Entry 6C4H (electron microscopy, 3.10 A resolution); this record covers chains A and C of the 7 polymer chains in the assembly.

[Chain A]
Molecule: 23S rRNA
Source organism: Escherichia coli
Sequence (2904 nucleotides; row label = number of the first residue in the row):
     1 GGUUAAGCGACUAAGCGUACACGGUGGAUGCCCUGGCAGUCAGAGGCGAU
    51 GAAGGACGUGCUAAUCUGCGAUAAGCGUCGGUAAGGUGAUAUGAACCGUU
   101 AUAACCGGCGAUUUCCGAAUGGGGAAACCCAGUGUGUUUCGACACACUAU
   151 CAUUAACUGAAUCCAUAGGUUAAUGAGGCGAACCGGGGGAACUGAAACAU
   201 CUAAGUACCCCGAGGAAAAGAAAUCAACCGAGAUUCCCCCAGUAGCGGCG
   251 AGCGAACGGGGAGCAGCCCAGAGCCUGAAUCAGUGUGUGUGUUAGUGGAA
   301 GCGUCUGGAAAGGCGCGCGAUACAGGGUGACAGCCCCGUACACAAAAAUG
   351 CACAUGCUGUGAGCUCGAUGAGUAGGGCGGGACACGUGGUAUCCUGUCUG
   401 AAUAUGGGGGGACCAUCCUCCAAGGCUAAAUACUCCUGACUGACCGAUAG
   451 UGAACCAGUACCGUGAGGGAAAGGCGAAAAGAACCCCGGCGAGGGGAGUG
   501 AAAAAGAACCUGAAACCGUGUACGUACAAGCAGUGGGAGCACGCUUAGGC
   551 GUGUGACUGCGUACCUUUUGUAUAAUGGGUCAGCGACUUAUAUUCUGUAG
   601 CAAGGUUAACCGAAUAGGGGAGCCGAAGGGAAACCGAGUCUUAACUGGGC
   651 GUUAAGUUGCAGGGUAUAGACCCGAAACCCGGUGAUCUAGCCAUGGGCAG
   701 GUUGAAGGUUGGGUAACACUAACUGGAGGACCGAACCGACUAAUGUUGAA
   751 AAAUUAGCGGAUGACUUGUGGCUGGGGGUGAAAGGCCAAUCAAACCGGGA
   801 GAUAGCUGGUUCUCCCCGAAAGCUAUUUAGGUAGCGCCUCGUGAAUUCAU
   851 CUCCGGGGGUAGAGCACUGUUUCGGCAAGGGGGUCAACCCGACUUACCAA
   901 CCCGAUGCAAACUGCGAAUACCGGAGAAUGUUAUCACGGGAGACACACGG
   951 CGGGUGCUAACGUCCGUCGUGAAGAGGGAAACAACCCAGACCGCCAGCUA
  1001 AGGUCCCAAAGUCAUGGUUAAGUGGGAAACGAUGUGGGAAGGCCCAGACA
  1051 GCCAGGAUGUUGGCUUAGAAGCAGCCAUCAUUUAAAGAAAGCGUAAUAGC
  1101 UCACUGGUCGAGUCGGCCUGCGCGGAAGAUGUAACGGGGCUAAACCAUGC
  1151 ACCGAAGCUGCGGCAGCGACGCUUAUGCGUUGUUGGGUAGGGGAGCGUUC
  1201 UGUAAGCCUGCGAAGGUGUGCUGUGAGGCAUGCUGGAGGUAUCAGAAGUG
  1251 CGAAUGCUGACAUAAGUAACGAUAAAGCGGGUGAAAAGCCCGCUCGCCGG
  1301 AAGACCAAGGGUUCCUGUCCAACGUUAAUCGGGGCAGGGUGAGUCGACCC
  1351 CUAAGGCGAGGCCGAAAGGCGUAGUCGAUGGGAAACAGGUUAAUAUUCCU
  1401 GUACUUGGUGUUACUGCGAAGGGGGGACGGAGAAGGCUAUGUUGGCCGGG
  1451 CGACGGUUGUCCCGGUUUAAGCGUGUAGGCUGGUUUUCCAGGCAAAUCCG
  1501 GAAAAUCAAGGCUGAGGCGUGAUGACGAGGCACUACGGUGCUGAAGCAAC
  1551 AAAUGCCCUGCUUCCAGGAAAAGCCUCUAAGCAUCAGGUAACAUCAAAUC
  1601 GUACCCCAAACCGACACAGGUGGUCAGGUAGAGAAUACCAAGGCGCUUGA
  1651 GAGAACUCGGGUGAAGGAACUAGGCAAAAUGGUGCCGUAACUUCGGGAGA
  1701 AGGCACGCUGAUAUGUAGGUGAGGUCCCUCGCGGAUGGAGCUGAAAUCAG
  1751 UCGAAGAUACCAGCUGGCUGCAACUGUUUAUUAAAAACACAGCACUGUGC
  1801 AAACACGAAAGUGGACGUAUACGGUGUGACGCCUGCCCGGUGCCGGAAGG
  1851 UUAAUUGAUGGGGUUAGCGCAAGCGAAGCUCUUGAUCGAAGCCCCGGUAA
  1901 ACGGCGGCCGUAACXAUAACGGUCCUAAGGUAGCGAAAUUCCUUGUCGGG
  1951 UAAGUUCCGACXUGCACGAAUGGCGUAAUGAUGGCCAGGCUGUCUCCACC
  2001 CGAGACUCAGUGAAAUUGAACUCGCUGUGAAGAUGCAGUGUACCCGCGGC
  2051 AAGACGGAAAGACCCCGUXAACCUUUACUAUAGCUUGACACUGAACAUUG
  2101 AGCCUUGAUGUGUAGGAUAGGUGGGAGGCUUUGAAGUGUGGACGCCAGUC
  2151 UGCAUGGAGCCGACCUUGAAAUACCACCCUUUAAUGUUUGAUGUUCUAAC
  2201 GUUGACCCGUAAUCCGGGUUGCGGACAGUGUCUGGUGGGUAGUUUGACUG
  2251 GGGCGGUCUCCUCCUAAAGAGUAACGGAGGAGCACGAAGGUUGGCUAAUC
  2301 CUGGUCGGACAUCAGGAGGUUAGUGCAAUGGCAUAAGCCAGCUUGACUGC
  2351 GAGCGUGACGGCGCGAGCAGGUGCGAAAGCAGGUCAUAGUGAUCCGGUGG
  2401 UUCUGAAUGGAAGGGCCAUCGCUCAACGGAUAAAAGGUACUCCGGGGAUA
  2451 ACAGGCUGAUACCGCCCAAGAGUUCAUAUCGACGGCGGUGUUUGGCACCU
  2501 CGAUGUCGGCUCAUCACAUCCUGGGGCUGAAGUAGGUCCCAAGGGUAUGG
  2551 CUGUUCGCCAUUUAAAGUGGUACGCGAGCUGGGUUUAGAACGUCGUGAGA
  2601 CAGUUCGGUCCCUAUCUGCCGUGGGCGCUGGAGAACUGAGGGGGGCUGCU
  2651 CCUAGUACGAGAGGACCGGAGUGGACGCAUCACUGGUGUUCGGGUUGUCA
  2701 UGCCAAUGGCACUGCCCGGUAGCUAAAUGCGGAAGAGAUAAGUGCUGAAA
  2751 GCAUCUAAGCACGAAACUUGCCCCGAGAUGAGUUCUCCCUGACCCUUUAA
  2801 GGGUCCUGAAGGAACGUUGAAGACGACGACGUUGAUAGGCCGGGUGUGUA
  2851 AGCGCAGCGAUGCGUUGAGCUAACCGGUACUAAUGAACCGUGAGGCUUAA
  2901 CCUU
Not modelled in the structure: 1-732, 794-822, 831-943, 969-1124, 1132-1663, 1685-1756, 1847-1894, 1906-1924, 2090-2228, 2282-2425, 2621-2904
Modified residues: 1MG (1N-methylguanosine-5'-monophosphate) at position 745, PSU (pseudouridine-5'-monophosphate) at position 746, 5MU (5-methyluridine 5'-monophosphate) at position 747, PSU (pseudouridine-5'-monophosphate) at position 955, 6MZ (N6-methyladenosine-5'-monophosphate) at position 1618, 2MG (2N-methylguanosine-5'-monophosphate) at position 1835, PSU (pseudouridine-5'-monophosphate) at position 1911, 3TD ((1S)-1,4-anhydro-1-(3-methyl-2,4-dioxo-1,2,3,4-tetrahydropyrimidin-5-yl)-5-O-phosphono-D-ribitol) at position 1915, PSU (pseudouridine-5'-monophosphate) at position 1917, 5MU (5-methyluridine 5'-monophosphate) at position 1939, 5MC (5-methylcytidine-5'-monophosphate) at position 1962, G7M (N7-methyl-guanosine-5'-monophosphate) at position 2069, OMG (o2'-methylguanosine-5'-monophosphate) at position 2251, 2MG (2N-methylguanosine-5'-monophosphate) at position 2445, PSU (pseudouridine-5'-monophosphate) at position 2457, OMC (o2'-methylycytidine-5'-monophosphate) at position 2498, 2MA (2-methyladenosine-5'-monophosphate) at position 2503, PSU (pseudouridine-5'-monophosphate) at position 2504, OMU (o2'-methyluridine 5'-monophosphate) at position 2552, PSU (pseudouridine-5'-monophosphate) at position 2580, PSU (pseudouridine-5'-monophosphate) at position 2605
Construct notes: conflict A887 (U2680679 in 687670942)
Metal / ion sites: Mg2+ site 1 near A739 (its only coordinating residue here); Mg2+ site 2: C740, A1783, A1784; Mg2+ site 3: A783, G784, A2589; Mg2+ site 4: G784, G2588; Mg2+ site 5: C787, U790; Mg2+ site 6: A945, C946; Mg2+ site 7 near A945 (its only coordinating residue here); Mg2+ site 8: C948, G962, U963; Mg2+ site 9 near U963 (its only coordinating residue here); Mg2+ site 10 near A1664 (its only coordinating residue here); Mg2+ site 11: C1670, U1671; Mg2+ site 12: G1673, OMU_2552; 21 more Mg2+ sites not listed

[Chain C]
Name: 50S ribosomal protein L2
Source organism: Escherichia coli
UniProt: P60422 (RL2_ECOLI); residues 1-273 here = UniProt positions 1-273
Amino-acid sequence (273 residues; row label = number of the first residue in the row):
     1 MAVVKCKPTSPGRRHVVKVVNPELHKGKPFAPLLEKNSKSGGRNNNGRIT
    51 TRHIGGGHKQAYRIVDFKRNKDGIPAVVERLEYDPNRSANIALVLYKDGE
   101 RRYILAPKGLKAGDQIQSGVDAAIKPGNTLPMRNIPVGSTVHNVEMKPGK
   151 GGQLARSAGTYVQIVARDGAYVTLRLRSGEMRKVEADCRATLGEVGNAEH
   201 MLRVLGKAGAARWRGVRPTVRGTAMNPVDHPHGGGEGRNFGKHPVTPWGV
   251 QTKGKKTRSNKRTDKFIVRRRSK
Not modelled in the structure: 1-210, 258-273
UniProt features mapped onto this chain:
  - modified residue: Lys242 (N6-acetyllysine)
  - mutagenesis: His230 (H230Q: Loss of peptidyltransferase activity in reconstituted ribosomes. No change in rRNA binding or assembly into ribosomes)

[Chain A / chain C interface]
Pairs across the interface (103):
  A764(A) - Arg212(C)  hydrogen bond to the base
  A764(A) - Trp213(C)  hydrogen bond to the phosphate
  A764(A) - Pro218(C)  base contact
  G780(A) - Arg217(C)  salt bridge to the phosphate
  G780(A) - Asp229(C)  hydrogen bond to the base
  A781(A) - Arg212(C)  base contact
  A781(A) - Arg217(C)  salt bridge to the phosphate
  A781(A) - Pro218(C)  sugar contact
  A781(A) - Val220(C)  sugar contact
  A782(A) - Val220(C)  base contact
  A782(A) - Ala224(C)  hydrogen bond to the sugar
  A782(A) - Met225(C)  base contact
  A782(A) - Asp229(C)  base contact
  A783(A) - Ala224(C)  phosphate contact
  G784(A) - Asn226(C)  hydrogen bond to the phosphate
  G784(A) - Val228(C)  base contact
  A1787(A) - Arg238(C)  salt bridge to the phosphate
  C1788(A) - Val220(C)  sugar contact
  C1788(A) - Arg221(C)  salt bridge to the phosphate
  C1788(A) - Ala224(C)  sugar contact
  A1789(A) - Pro218(C)  sugar contact
  A1789(A) - Thr219(C)  hydrogen bond to the phosphate
  A1789(A) - Val220(C)  phosphate contact
  A1789(A) - Arg221(C)  salt bridge to the phosphate
  C1790(A) - Thr219(C)  hydrogen bond to the phosphate
  C1795(A) - Lys253(C)  hydrogen bond to the base
  U1796(A) - Thr252(C)  hydrogen bond to the sugar
  U1796(A) - Lys253(C)  sugar contact
  U1796(A) - Gly254(C)  hydrogen bond to the sugar
  G1797(A) - Gly254(C)  sugar contact
  G1797(A) - Lys255(C)  sugar contact
  G1797(A) - Lys256(C)  phosphate contact
  G1797(A) - Thr257(C)  hydrogen bond to the phosphate
  U1798(A) - Lys256(C)  phosphate contact
  U1798(A) - Thr257(C)  hydrogen bond to the phosphate
  A1803(A) - Thr257(C)  phosphate contact
  C1804(A) - Trp248(C)  sugar contact
  C1804(A) - Thr257(C)  phosphate contact
  A1805(A) - Trp248(C)  sugar contact
  G1824(A) - Thr246(C)  sugar contact
  G1824(A) - Pro247(C)  phosphate contact
  G1824(A) - Thr252(C)  hydrogen bond to the sugar
  G1824(A) - Lys253(C)  base contact
  U1825(A) - His230(C)  salt bridge to the phosphate
  U1825(A) - His232(C)  hydrogen bond to the phosphate
  U1825(A) - Pro244(C)  sugar contact
  U1825(A) - Val245(C)  sugar contact
  U1825(A) - Pro247(C)  phosphate contact
  U1825(A) - Thr252(C)  sugar contact
  U1825(A) - Lys253(C)  hydrogen bond to the base
  G1826(A) - Arg221(C)  phosphate contact
  G1826(A) - Gly222(C)  hydrogen bond to the phosphate
  G1826(A) - Thr223(C)  hydrogen bond to the phosphate
  G1826(A) - His232(C)  salt bridge to the phosphate
  G1826(A) - Phe240(C)  phosphate contact
  U1827(A) - Arg221(C)  salt bridge to the phosphate
  U1827(A) - Thr223(C)  phosphate contact
  G1828(A) - Arg221(C)  base contact
  U1841(A) - His243(C)  hydrogen bond to the base
  G1842(A) - His243(C)  hydrogen bond to the sugar
  G1842(A) - Gln251(C)  hydrogen bond to the sugar
  C1843(A) - Gln251(C)  sugar contact
  C1843(A) - Lys253(C)  sugar contact
  C1843(A) - Gly254(C)  sugar contact
  C1843(A) - Lys255(C)  phosphate contact
  C1844(A) - Gly254(C)  sugar contact
  C1844(A) - Lys255(C)  salt bridge to the phosphate
  C1844(A) - Lys256(C)  hydrogen bond to the phosphate
  G1845(A) - Lys256(C)  salt bridge to the phosphate
  A1901(A) - Pro244(C)  sugar contact
  A1901(A) - Lys253(C)  salt bridge to the phosphate
  C1902(A) - Phe240(C)  phosphate contact
  C1902(A) - Gly241(C)  sugar contact
  C1902(A) - Lys242(C)  sugar contact
  C1902(A) - His243(C)  sugar contact
  C1902(A) - Pro244(C)  sugar contact
  G1903(A) - Phe240(C)  phosphate contact
  G1903(A) - Gly241(C)  phosphate contact
  U1971(A) - Arg238(C)  base contact
  U1971(A) - Asn239(C)  base contact
  U1971(A) - Phe240(C)  hydrogen bond to the base
  G1972(A) - Arg238(C)  phosphate contact
  C2073(A) - Pro227(C)  phosphate contact
  C2073(A) - Val228(C)  phosphate contact
  U2074(A) - Pro227(C)  phosphate contact
  G2239(A) - Pro231(C)  phosphate contact
  A2590(A) - Gly237(C)  phosphate contact
  A2590(A) - Arg238(C)  hydrogen bond to the phosphate
  C2591(A) - Gly237(C)  phosphate contact
  C2591(A) - Arg238(C)  salt bridge to the phosphate
  G2595(A) - Asn239(C)  hydrogen bond to the base
  U2596(A) - Gly241(C)  hydrogen bond to the sugar
  G2597(A) - Gly241(C)  sugar contact
  G2597(A) - Lys242(C)  hydrogen bond to the phosphate
  A2598(A) - Gly234(C)  phosphate contact
  A2598(A) - Gly235(C)  hydrogen bond to the phosphate
  A2598(A) - Asn239(C)  phosphate contact
  A2598(A) - Lys242(C)  salt bridge to the phosphate
  G2599(A) - Gly234(C)  phosphate contact
  G2599(A) - Gly235(C)  hydrogen bond to the phosphate
  G2599(A) - Glu236(C)  hydrogen bond to the base
  G2599(A) - Asn239(C)  base contact
  A2600(A) - Glu236(C)  phosphate contact
Interface residues without a listed pair, chain A (47 interface residues in all): A793, A1794, C1806, U2075
Interface residues without a listed pair, chain C (42 interface residues in all): Gly233, Gly249

[Overview]
47 residues of chain A and 42 residues of chain C are in contact, with 29 hydrogen bonds and 13 salt bridges.
Among the polar pairs are A764(A)-Arg212(C), G780(A)-Asp229(C) and C1795(A)-Lys253(C). From UniProt: one
mutagenesis site on chain C.
Here chain A is 23S rRNA and chain C is 50S ribosomal protein L2, both from Escherichia coli. Entry 6C4H
(Conformation of methylated GGQ in the peptidyl transferase center during translation termination (PTC
region)) was determined by electron microscopy.
